7XMT - chains C and B of the 5 polymer chains in the assembly; structure by electron microscopy, 2.80 A resolution.

[Chain C]
Name: Guanine nucleotide-binding protein G(I)/G(S)/G(O) subunit gamma-2
From: Homo sapiens
Reference sequence: P59768 (GBG2_HUMAN); residues 1-71 here = UniProt positions 1-71
Amino-acid sequence (71 residues; row label = number of the first residue in the row):
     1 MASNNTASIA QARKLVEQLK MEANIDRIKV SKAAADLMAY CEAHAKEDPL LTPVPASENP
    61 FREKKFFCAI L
Not modelled in the structure: 1-28, 64-71
Swiss-Prot annotation at these positions:
  - modified residue: Ala2 (N-acetylalanine), Cys68 (Cysteine methyl ester)
  - lipidation: Cys68 (S-geranylgeranyl cysteine)

[Chain B]
Name: Guanine nucleotide-binding protein G(I)/G(S)/G(T) subunit beta-1
From: Homo sapiens
Reference sequence: P62873 (GBB1_HUMAN); residues 2-340 here = UniProt positions 2-340
Amino-acid sequence (351 residues; numbered -10 to 340; the number before each row is that of its first residue; numbers below 1 keep their minus sign (Met-10 is residue -10)):
   -10 MHHHHHHGSL LQSELDQLRQ EAEQLKNQIR DARKACADAT LSQITNNIDP VGRIQMRTRR
    50 TLRGHLAKIY AMHWGTDSRL LVSASQDGKL IIWDSYTTNK VHAIPLRSSW VMTCAYAPSG
   110 NYVACGGLDN ICSIYNLKTR EGNVRVSREL AGHTGYLSCC RFLDDNQIVT SSGDTTCALW
   170 DIETGQQTTT FTGHTGDVMS LSLAPDTRLF VSGACDASAK LWDVREGMCR QTFTGHESDI
   230 NAICFFPNGN AFATGSDDAT CRLFDLRADQ ELMTYSHDNI ICGITSVSFS KSGRLLLAGY
   290 DDFNCNVWDA LKADRAGVLA GHDNRVSCLG VTDDGMAVAT GSWDSFLKIW N
Not modelled in the structure: -10 to 29
Sequence notes: expression tag (-10 to 1)
Swiss-Prot annotation at these positions:
  - modified residue: Ser2 (N-acetylserine), His266 (Phosphohistidine)

[Chain C / chain B interface]
Contacting residue pairs (42):
  Val30(C) with Asp254(B); Ala257(B), hydrophobic; Leu261(B), hydrophobic
  Ser31(C) with Ile33(B)
  Ala34(C) with Leu30(B), hydrophobic; Leu261(B), hydrophobic
  Ala35(C) with Ile33(B), hydrophobic
  Leu37(C) with Phe235(B), hydrophobic
  Met38(C) with Thr34(B); Ile37(B), hydrophobic; Leu300(B), hydrophobic
  Tyr40(C) with Pro236(B), hydrogen bond (side chain-backbone); Asn237(B)
  Cys41(C) with Ser281(B), hydrogen bond (backbone-side chain)
  His44(C) with Ser281(B)
  Ala45(C) with Ser281(B)
  Glu47(C) with Lys280(B)
  Asp48(C) with Ser279(B), hydrogen bond; Ser281(B)
  Pro49(C) with Gly324(B); Met325(B), hydrophobic
  Leu50(C) with Met45(B), hydrophobic; Ser279(B); Gly324(B); Met325(B); Val327(B), hydrophobic
  Leu51(C) with Val40(B), hydrophobic; Leu284(B), hydrophobic
  Glu58(C) with Met325(B)
  Asn59(C) with Met325(B); Asn340(B)
  Pro60(C) with Arg49(B); Tyr85(B); Met325(B)
  Phe61(C) with Arg48(B), hydrogen bond (backbone-side chain); Arg49(B); Ser84(B); Tyr85(B), hydrophobic; Ala326(B), hydrophobic; Ile338(B), hydrophobic; Asn340(B)
  Arg62(C) with Arg49(B), hydrogen bond (backbone-side chain)
Also at the interface, not in a pair above, chain C (22 interface residues in all): Asp36, Glu42
Also at the interface, not in a pair above, chain B (34 interface residues in all): Ile43, Asn239, Leu252, Gln259, Arg283, Val320, Asp323

[In short]
22 residues of chain C and 34 residues of chain B are in contact; the contacts include 5 hydrogen bonds. Polar
contacts include Tyr40(C)-Pro236(B), Cys41(C)-Ser281(B) and Asp48(C)-Ser279(B).
Here chain C is Guanine nucleotide-binding protein G(I)/G(S)/G(O) subunit gamma-2 and chain B is Guanine
nucleotide-binding protein G(I)/G(S)/G(T) subunit beta-1, both from Homo sapiens. Entry 7XMT (CryoEM structure
of somatostatin receptor 4 (SSTR4) with Gi1 and J-2156) was determined by electron microscopy together with
7XMR, 7XMS and 7XN9 from the same study.
